PDB entry 6SGB | electron microscopy, 3.30 A resolution | chains CP and CA of the 116 polymer chains in the assembly

== Chain CP ==
Molecule: bS16m
Source organism: Trypanosoma brucei brucei
Reference sequence: Q384N9 (Q384N9_TRYB2); numbering as in UniProt (aligned over 1-188)
Chain sequence (188 residues; numbered 1 to 188; the number before each row is that of its first residue):
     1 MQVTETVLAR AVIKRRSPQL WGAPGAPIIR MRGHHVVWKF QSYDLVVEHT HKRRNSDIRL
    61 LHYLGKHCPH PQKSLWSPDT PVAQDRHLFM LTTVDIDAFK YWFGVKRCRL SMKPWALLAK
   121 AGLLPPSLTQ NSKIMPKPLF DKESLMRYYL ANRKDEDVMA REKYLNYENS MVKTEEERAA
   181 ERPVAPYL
Unresolved in the structure: 1-8

== Chain CA ==
Molecule: 9S rRNA
Source organism: Trypanosoma brucei brucei
Sequence (620 nucleotides; row label = number of the first residue in the row):
     1 UAAAUUAUGG UCAAUUGUUA GUAUUCAUAU UAAUUUUUUU AAAUGUUUUA UCAUUUUAUA
    61 AAGGUUUAUU UUUGAAAGAU UUUUUGUAUA AAAUUUUAGG AAUAGUUAAU AAUAAUUUAU
   121 AAUUUUGAUU AGAUUGUUUU GUUAAUGCUA UUAGAUGGGU GUGGAAAAAU AAAAAAAAUA
   181 AUUAAUAUAU AUCAAUAAUA AAUUAAAUUA AUCUAUUAGU CAGAAAUGGA UGCCAGCCGU
   241 UGCGGUAAUU UCUAUGCUUU UAAAUAUUAU ACAAUUAUCA UAUUAAAUUG UUAAGUGCUG
   301 AUUUAACCAA UAAAAAUAUA AAUAAUUUUU AUUUGUUUUU AAACACCAUU AGGUAUAUGC
   361 AAAUAUAAAA UUAUAGUAAU UAUAAAUUAU AUUAUAUUAU AUUUAUUCAU AUAAUUAAUA
   421 GGAUAAUAUU UGUAGUUUUU GAUACCAUGA UAAGGAUUAU AAAUUGAAAG UGUUAAUAUC
   481 AUAAUCAAAA UUUAUUAUUU AUAUUAAAUA UGUAUGUGUA GAUAAAAUAA GAAAUUAAAA
   541 AGGUAUUGUU GCCCACCAAU UUUUAUAAUA AAAAUAACGU GCAGUAAUUA AUAUAUUUAU
   601 AAAAAUAUAU UUUUUUUUUX
Unresolved in the structure: 543-553
Modified residues: UBD (uridine 3',5'-bis(dihydrogen phosphate)) at position 620
Metal / ion sites: Mg2+: A75, A76

== Interface between chain CP and chain CA ==
Residue-residue contacts (87):
  Ala-9(CP) with U57(CA), hydrogen bond to the phosphate; A58(CA), hydrogen bond to the phosphate; A165(CA), base contact; A166(CA), hydrogen bond to the base
  Arg-10(CP) with A58(CA), phosphate contact; A166(CA), base contact; A168(CA), sugar contact; U170(CA), base contact
  Ala-11(CP) with U160(CA), base contact; A168(CA), hydrogen bond to the base
  Val-12(CP) with A168(CA), hydrogen bond to the sugar; A169(CA), sugar contact; U170(CA), base contact
  Ile-13(CP) with U46(CA), base contact; U57(CA), base contact; U170(CA), hydrogen bond to the base
  Lys-14(CP) with U59(CA), salt bridge to the phosphate; A60(CA), salt bridge to the phosphate; U170(CA), base contact; A174(CA), base contact
  Arg-15(CP) with U44(CA), hydrogen bond to the base; U46(CA), salt bridge to the phosphate; U170(CA), base contact
  Arg-16(CP) with U46(CA), salt bridge to the phosphate; A172(CA), salt bridge to the phosphate; A173(CA), base contact; A191(CA), base contact
  Ser-17(CP) with A174(CA), base contact
  Pro-18(CP) with U46(CA), base contact; U57(CA), sugar contact; A176(CA), base contact
  Gln-19(CP) with U56(CA), sugar contact; U57(CA), hydrogen bond to the sugar; A174(CA), hydrogen bond to the sugar; A175(CA), sugar contact; A176(CA), sugar contact
  Leu-20(CP) with U56(CA), sugar contact; A177(CA), sugar contact
  Trp-21(CP) with U56(CA), hydrogen bond to the sugar; A75(CA), base contact; A76(CA), sugar contact; G164(CA), base contact; A177(CA), base contact
  Gly-22(CP) with U57(CA), sugar contact; G164(CA), base contact
  Ala-23(CP) with A58(CA), sugar contact; G164(CA), hydrogen bond to the base; A165(CA), base contact
  Pro-24(CP) with A75(CA), base contact; A76(CA), base contact; G164(CA), base contact
  Gly-25(CP) with A76(CA), base contact
  Ala-26(CP) with A76(CA), base contact; A77(CA), sugar contact
  Arg-30(CP) with A174(CA), hydrogen bond to the phosphate; A175(CA), salt bridge to the phosphate
  His-35(CP) with A173(CA), phosphate contact
  Trp-38(CP) with A185(CA), hydrogen bond to the phosphate; U186(CA), phosphate contact
  Lys-39(CP) with A207(CA), salt bridge to the phosphate
  Thr-50(CP) with A174(CA), base contact
  His-51(CP) with U57(CA), phosphate contact; A174(CA), base contact
  Lys-52(CP) with A174(CA), hydrogen bond to the base
  Arg-53(CP) with U72(CA), salt bridge to the phosphate
  Arg-54(CP) with G154(CA), phosphate contact; A173(CA), salt bridge to the phosphate; A174(CA), hydrogen bond to the base
  Asn-55(CP) with U59(CA), hydrogen bond to the base; G154(CA), hydrogen bond to the sugar; A155(CA), hydrogen bond to the phosphate
  Asp-57(CP) with A153(CA), base contact
  Arg-59(CP) with A153(CA), hydrogen bond to the sugar; G154(CA), salt bridge to the phosphate
  Lys-106(CP) with A77(CA), sugar contact
  Arg-107(CP) with A77(CA), hydrogen bond to the sugar; G78(CA), salt bridge to the phosphate; A79(CA), base contact
  Arg-109(CP) with A176(CA), salt bridge to the phosphate
  Met-112(CP) with U182(CA), base contact
  Leu-128(CP) with U179(CA), hydrogen bond to the base
  Thr-129(CP) with U179(CA), base contact; U182(CA), sugar contact
  Gln-130(CP) with U183(CA), phosphate contact
  Asn-131(CP) with U179(CA), hydrogen bond to the base
  Lys-133(CP) with U182(CA), salt bridge to the phosphate
  Lys-137(CP) with U179(CA), base contact
Interface residues without a listed pair, chain CP (45 interface residues in all): Pro-27, Glu-48, Ser-56, Ser-111, Lys-113
Interface residues without a listed pair, chain CA (38 interface residues in all): U70, U71

== Overview ==
Chain CP and chain CA form an interface of 45 and 38 residues respectively, with 22 hydrogen bonds and 13 salt
bridges. Polar pairs include Ala-9(CP)/A166(CA), Ala-11(CP)/A168(CA) and Ile-13(CP)/U170(CA). The Mg2+ site is
built by A75(CA) and A76(CA).
Here chain CP is bS16m and chain CA is 9S rRNA, both from Trypanosoma brucei brucei. Entry 6SGB (mt-SSU
assemblosome of Trypanosoma brucei) was determined by electron microscopy (same publication as 6SG9 and 6SGA).
